8VRL - chains R and A of the 32 polymer chains in the assembly; structure by electron microscopy, 3.33 A resolution.

[Chain R]
Name: Large ribosomal subunit protein bL20
Organism: Mycolicibacterium smegmatis MC2 155
UniProt: A0QYU6 (RL20_MYCS2); residue numbers follow UniProt; this construct covers 1-129
Chain sequence (129 residues; row label = number of the first residue in the row):
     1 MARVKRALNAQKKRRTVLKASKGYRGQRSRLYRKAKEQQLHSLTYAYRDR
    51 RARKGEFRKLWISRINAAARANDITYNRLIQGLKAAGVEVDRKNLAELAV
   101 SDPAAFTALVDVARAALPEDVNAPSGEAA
Disordered / not traced: 1, 126-129

[Chain A]
Molecule: 23S ribosomal RNA
Organism: Mycolicibacterium smegmatis MC2 155
Sequence (3120 nucleotides; each row starts with the number of its first residue):
     1 UAAGUGUUUAAGGGCGCAUGGUGGAUGCCUUGGCACUGGGAGCCGAUGAA
    51 GGACGUAGGAGGCUGCGAUAAGCCUCGGGGAGCUGUCAACCGAGCGUUGA
   101 UCCGAGGAUGUCCGAAUGGGGAAACCCGGCACGAGUGAUGUCGUGUCACC
   151 AGGCGCUGAAUAUAUAGGCGUCUGGGGGGAACGCGGGGAAGUGAAACAUC
   201 UCAGUACCCGUAGGAAGAGAAAACAAAAUGUGAUUCCGUGAGUAGUGGCG
   251 AGCGAAAGCGGAGGAUGGCUAAACCGUAUGCAUGUGAUACCGGGUAGGGG
   301 UUGUGUGUGCGGGGUUGUGGGACCUAUCUUUCCGGCUCUACCUGGCUGGA
   351 GGGCAGUGAGAAAAUGUUGUGGUUAGCGGAAAUGGCUUGGGAUGGCCUGC
   401 CGUAGACGGUGAGAGCCCGGUACGUGAAAACCCGACGUCUGUCUUGAUGG
   451 UGUUCCCGAGUAGCAGCGGGCCCGUGGAAUCUGCUGUGAAUCUGCCGGGA
   501 CCACCCGGUAAGCCUGAAUACUUCCCAGUGACCGAUAGCGGAUUAGUACC
   551 GUGAGGGAAUGGUGAAAAGUACCCCGGGAGGGGAGUGAAAGAGUACCUGA
   601 AACCGUGCGCUUACAAUCCGUCAGAGCCCUCGACGUGUCGUGGGGUGAUG
   651 GCGUGCCUUUUGAAGAAUGAGCCUGCGAGUCAGGGACAUGUCGCGAGGUU
   701 AACCCGGGUGGGGUAGCCGCAGCGAAAGCGAGUCUGAAUAGGGCGUAUCC
   751 ACACAAGAGUGUGUGGUGUAGUGGUGUGUUCUGGACCCGAAGCGGAGUGA
   801 UCUACCCAUGGCCAGGGUGAAGCGCGGGUAAGACCGCGUGGAGGCCCGAA
   851 CCCACUUAGGUUGAAGACUGAGGGGAUGAGCUGUGGGUAGGGGUGAAAGG
   901 CCAAUCAAACUCCGUGAUAGCUGGUUCUCCCCGAAAUGCAUUUAGGUGCA
   951 GCGUCGCAUGUUUCUUGCCGGAGGUAGAGCUACUGGAUGGCCGAUGGGCC
  1001 CCACAGGGUUACUGACGUCAGCCAAACUCCGAAUGCCGGUAAGUCCAAGA
  1051 GUGCGGCAGUGAGACGGCGGGGGAUAAGCUCCGUGCGUCGAGAGGGAAAC
  1101 AGCCCAGAUCGCCGGCUAAGGCCCCUAAGCGUGUGCUAAGUGGAAAAGGA
  1151 UGUGCAGUCGCGAAGACAACCAGGAGGUUGGCUUAGAAGCAGCCACCCUU
  1201 GAAAGAGUGCGUAAUAGCUCACUGGUCAAGUGAUUGUGCGCCGAUAAUGU
  1251 AGCGGGGCUCAAGCACACCGCCGAAGCCGCGGCAGCCAACGUGUUGGCUG
  1301 GGUAGGGGAGCGUCCUGCAUCCGGUGAAGCCGCCGAGUGAUCGAGUGGUG
  1351 GAGGGUGUGGGAGUGAGAAUGCAGGCAUGAGUAGCGAUUAGGCAAGUGAG
  1401 AACCUUGCCCGCCGAAAGACCAAGGGUUCCUGGGCCAGGCCAGUCCGCCC
  1451 AGGGUGAGUCGGGACCUAAGGCGAGGCCGACAGGCGUAGUCGAUGGACAA
  1501 CGGGUUGAUAUUCCCGUACCCGUGUAUGUGCGUCCAUGAUGAAUCAGCGG
  1551 UACUAACCAUCCAAAACCACCGUGACCGCACCUUUCGGGGUGUGGCGUUG
  1601 GUGGGGCUGCAUGGGACCUUCGUUGGUAGUAGUCAAGCGAUGGGGUGACG
  1651 CAGGAAGGUAGCCGUACCGGUCAGUGGUAAUACCGGGGUAAGCCUGUAGG
  1701 GAGUCAGAUAGGUAAAUCCGUCUGGCAUAUAUCCUGAGAGGUGAUGCAUA
  1751 GCCGAGUGAGGCGAAUUCGGUGAUCCUAUGCUGCCGAGAAAAGCCUCUAG
  1801 CGAGGACAUACACGGCCCGUACCCCAAACCAACACAGGUGGUCAGGUAGA
  1851 GAAUACUAAGGCGUACGAGUGAACUAUGGUUAAGGAACUCGGCAAAAUGC
  1901 CCCCGUAACUUCGGGAGAAGGGGGACCCACAUGGCGUGUAAGCCUUUACG
  1951 GCCCAAGCGUGAGUGGGUGGCACAAACCAGUGAGAAGCGACUGUUUACUA
  2001 AAAACACAGGUCCGUGCGAAGUCGCAAGACGAUGUAUACGGACUGACGCC
  2051 UGCCCGGUGCUGGAAGGUUAAGAGGACCCGUUAACUCCCUUUGGGGGUGA
  2101 AGCGGAGAAUUUAAGCCCCAGUAAACGGCGGUGGUAACUAUAACCAUCCU
  2151 AAGGUAGCGAAAUUCCUUGUCGGGUAAGUUCCGACCUGCACGAAUGGCGU
  2201 AACGACUUCUCAACUGUCUCAACCAUAGACUCGGCGAAAUUGCACUACGA
  2251 GUAAAGAUGCUCGUUACGCGCGGCAGGACGAAAAGACCCCGGGACCUUCA
  2301 CUACAACUUGGUAUUGGUGCUCGAUACGGUUUGUGUAGGAUAGGUGGGAG
  2351 ACUGUGAAGCUCACACGCCAGUGUGGGUGGAGUCGUUGUUGAAAUACCAC
  2401 UCUGAUCGUAUUGGGCCUCUAACCUCGGACCGUAUAUCCGGUUCAGGGAC
  2451 AGUGCCUGGUGGGUAGUUUAACUGGGGCGGUUGCCUCCUAAAAUGUAACG
  2501 GAGGCGCCCAAAGGUUCCCUCAACCUGGACGGCAAUCAGGUGUUGAGUGU
  2551 AAGUGCACAAGGGAGCUUGACUGCGAGACGGACAUGUCGAGCAGGGACGA
  2601 AAGUCGGGACUAGUGAUCCGGCACCUCUGAGUGGAAGGGGUGUCGCUCAA
  2651 CGGAUAAAAGGUACCCCGGGGAUAACAGGCUGAUCUUCCCCAAGAGUCCA
  2701 UAUCGACGGGAUGGUUUGGCACCUCGAUGUCGGCUCGUCGCAUCCUGGGG
  2751 CUGGAGCAGGUCCCAAGGGUUGGGCUGUUCGCCCAUUAAAGCGGCACGCG
  2801 AGCUGGGUUUAGAACGUCGUGAGACAGUUCGGUCUCUAUCCGCCGCGCGC
  2851 GUCAGAAGCUUGAGGAAACCUGUCCCUAGUACGAGAGGACCGGGACGGAC
  2901 GAACCUCUGGUAUACCAGUUGUCCCACCAGGGGCACGGCUGGAUAGCCAC
  2951 GUUCGGACAGGAUAACCGCUGAAAGCAUCUAAGCGGGAAACCUCUUCCAA
  3001 GACCAGGCUUCUCACCCUCUAGGAGGGAUAAGGCCCCCCGCAGACCACGG
  3051 GAUUGAUAGACCAGACCUGGAAGCCUAGUAAUAGGUGCAGGGAACUGGCA
  3101 CUAACCGGCCGAAAACUUAC
Disordered / not traced: 1
Ligand contacts: chloramphenicol (CLM): G2285, A2286, A2675, C2676, A2727, U2728, G2729, U2730

[Interface between chain R and chain A]
Contacting residue pairs (137; chain R residue first):
  Ala2(R) - C533(A)  hydrogen bond to the phosphate
  Ala2(R) - G1363(A)  phosphate contact
  Arg3(R) - C533(A)  phosphate contact
  Arg3(R) - G534(A)  salt bridge to the phosphate
  Arg3(R) - A537(A)  sugar contact
  Arg3(R) - G1363(A)  hydrogen bond to the sugar
  Val4(R) - C1314(A)  sugar contact
  Val4(R) - G1363(A)  sugar contact
  Val4(R) - U1364(A)  sugar contact
  Lys5(R) - G27(A)  phosphate contact
  Lys5(R) - G534(A)  salt bridge to the phosphate
  Lys5(R) - C676(A)  phosphate contact
  Arg6(R) - C676(A)  salt bridge to the phosphate
  Arg6(R) - G677(A)  salt bridge to the phosphate
  Arg6(R) - G1365(A)  sugar contact
  Arg6(R) - A1366(A)  salt bridge to the phosphate
  Ala7(R) - U26(A)  sugar contact
  Ala7(R) - G675(A)  phosphate contact
  Leu8(R) - U26(A)  sugar contact
  Leu8(R) - U1313(A)  phosphate contact
  Asn9(R) - G1312(A)  hydrogen bond to the sugar
  Asn9(R) - U1313(A)  sugar contact
  Asn9(R) - G1365(A)  base contact
  Ala10(R) - A1366(A)  phosphate contact
  Gln11(R) - U674(A)  phosphate contact
  Gln11(R) - G675(A)  hydrogen bond to the phosphate
  Lys12(R) - G1312(A)  sugar contact
  Lys12(R) - C1342(A)  salt bridge to the phosphate
  Lys13(R) - C927(A)  salt bridge to the phosphate
  Lys13(R) - A1366(A)  salt bridge to the phosphate
  Arg14(R) - U674(A)  salt bridge to the phosphate
  Arg14(R) - G675(A)  salt bridge to the phosphate
  Arg14(R) - G1367(A)  salt bridge to the phosphate
  Arg15(R) - C1330(A)  salt bridge to the phosphate
  Arg15(R) - C1331(A)  salt bridge to the phosphate
  Lys22(R) - G16(A)  phosphate contact
  Gly23(R) - C15(A)  phosphate contact
  Gly23(R) - G16(A)  hydrogen bond to the phosphate
  Tyr24(R) - C15(A)  sugar contact
  Tyr24(R) - G620(A)  phosphate contact
  Tyr24(R) - U621(A)  phosphate contact
  Arg25(R) - G14(A)  sugar contact
  Arg25(R) - C619(A)  sugar contact
  Arg25(R) - G620(A)  hydrogen bond to the phosphate
  Arg25(R) - C2245(A)  salt bridge to the phosphate
  Gly26(R) - C15(A)  hydrogen bond to the phosphate
  Gly26(R) - A2244(A)  phosphate contact
  Gln27(R) - C2243(A)  hydrogen bond to the phosphate
  Gln27(R) - A2244(A)  hydrogen bond to the phosphate
  Arg28(R) - C619(A)  hydrogen bond to the base
  Arg28(R) - C2243(A)  hydrogen bond to the sugar
  Arg30(R) - C15(A)  salt bridge to the phosphate
  Leu31(R) - A602(A)  phosphate contact
  Leu31(R) - C672(A)  sugar contact
  Arg33(R) - C672(A)  salt bridge to the phosphate
  Arg33(R) - C673(A)  phosphate contact
  Arg33(R) - G1367(A)  hydrogen bond to the sugar
  Lys34(R) - C672(A)  salt bridge to the phosphate
  Lys34(R) - G2242(A)  hydrogen bond to the sugar
  Lys36(R) - G1367(A)  hydrogen bond to the base
  Glu37(R) - G655(A)  base contact
  Glu37(R) - C656(A)  sugar contact
  Glu37(R) - G1367(A)  hydrogen bond to the base
  Gln38(R) - C619(A)  hydrogen bond to the phosphate
  Gln38(R) - G620(A)  hydrogen bond to the sugar
  His41(R) - G655(A)  hydrogen bond to the phosphate
  His41(R) - C656(A)  salt bridge to the phosphate
  Ser42(R) - G620(A)  sugar contact
  Ser42(R) - U621(A)  sugar contact
  Tyr45(R) - C619(A)  phosphate contact
  Tyr45(R) - G620(A)  base contact
  Tyr45(R) - U621(A)  hydrogen bond to the sugar
  Tyr45(R) - G653(A)  hydrogen bond to the sugar
  Ala46(R) - U621(A)  sugar contact
  Tyr47(R) - A1108(A)  sugar contact
  Tyr47(R) - C1110(A)  hydrogen bond to the phosphate
  Arg48(R) - G620(A)  base contact
  Arg48(R) - C652(A)  hydrogen bond to the sugar
  Arg48(R) - G653(A)  sugar contact
  Asp49(R) - U621(A)  hydrogen bond to the sugar
  Asp49(R) - C622(A)  sugar contact
  Asp49(R) - G651(A)  hydrogen bond to the base
  Arg50(R) - G1111(A)  salt bridge to the phosphate
  Arg50(R) - C1112(A)  phosphate contact
  Arg51(R) - C1110(A)  salt bridge to the phosphate
  Arg51(R) - G1111(A)  salt bridge to the phosphate
  Arg51(R) - A1275(A)  hydrogen bond to the sugar
  Arg53(R) - C622(A)  phosphate contact
  Arg53(R) - C1112(A)  salt bridge to the phosphate
  Arg53(R) - C1113(A)  salt bridge to the phosphate
  Lys54(R) - C1112(A)  salt bridge to the phosphate
  Lys54(R) - C1113(A)  salt bridge to the phosphate
  Glu56(R) - C622(A)  base contact
  Glu56(R) - A623(A)  sugar contact
  Phe57(R) - C1113(A)  sugar contact
  Arg58(R) - G1115(A)  salt bridge to the phosphate
  Arg58(R) - C1116(A)  salt bridge to the phosphate
  Arg58(R) - C1272(A)  phosphate contact
  Arg58(R) - G1273(A)  salt bridge to the phosphate
  Lys59(R) - A1127(A)  sugar contact
  Trp61(R) - C1113(A)  base contact
  Ile62(R) - A1127(A)  phosphate contact
  Ile62(R) - A1128(A)  phosphate contact
  Ile62(R) - C1272(A)  phosphate contact
  Ser63(R) - A1128(A)  phosphate contact
  Asn66(R) - A1128(A)  hydrogen bond to the phosphate
  Asn66(R) - G1129(A)  hydrogen bond to the phosphate
  Arg70(R) - G1129(A)  salt bridge to the phosphate
  Arg70(R) - C1130(A)  salt bridge to the phosphate
  Tyr76(R) - A1128(A)  sugar contact
  Tyr76(R) - C1271(A)  sugar contact
  Tyr76(R) - C1272(A)  hydrogen bond to the phosphate
  Asn77(R) - G1129(A)  phosphate contact
  Asn77(R) - G1270(A)  hydrogen bond to the sugar
  Asn77(R) - C1271(A)  sugar contact
  Arg78(R) - G1129(A)  base contact
  Arg78(R) - C1269(A)  hydrogen bond to the base
  Arg78(R) - G1270(A)  hydrogen bond to the sugar
  Ile80(R) - C1271(A)  sugar contact
  Gln81(R) - G1270(A)  sugar contact
  Lys84(R) - C1116(A)  phosphate contact
  Asp91(R) - G1114(A)  hydrogen bond to the sugar
  Asp91(R) - G1115(A)  phosphate contact
  Arg92(R) - G1115(A)  salt bridge to the phosphate
  Arg92(R) - C1116(A)  salt bridge to the phosphate
  Arg92(R) - C1272(A)  salt bridge to the phosphate
  Lys93(R) - C1113(A)  sugar contact
  Lys93(R) - G1114(A)  salt bridge to the phosphate
  Val121(R) - C1269(A)  hydrogen bond to the sugar
  Asn122(R) - G1131(A)  hydrogen bond to the base
  Asn122(R) - U1132(A)  hydrogen bond to the sugar
  Asn122(R) - C1268(A)  hydrogen bond to the sugar
  Asn122(R) - C1269(A)  sugar contact
  Ala123(R) - C1268(A)  sugar contact
  Ala123(R) - C1269(A)  sugar contact
  Pro124(R) - C1268(A)  phosphate contact
  Pro124(R) - C1269(A)  phosphate contact
Interface residues without a listed pair, chain R (66 interface residues in all): Thr16, Ser29, Tyr32, Thr75, Ser125
Interface residues without a listed pair, chain A (73 interface residues in all): G13, C17, C532, A535, C603, G650, A670, U1126, G1329, U1341, A1362

[Summary]
The interface between chain R and chain A involves 66 residues on one side and 73 on the other, with 36
hydrogen bonds and 34 salt bridges. Polar contacts include Arg28(R)-C619(A), Lys36(R)-G1367(A) and
Glu37(R)-G1367(A). Ligands of chain A: chloramphenicol.
Chain R is Large ribosomal subunit protein bL20 and chain A is 23S ribosomal RNA, both from Mycolicibacterium
smegmatis MC2 155; the structure, Structure of Mycobacterium smegmatis 50S ribosomal subunit bound to HflX and
chloramphenicol:50S-HflX-A-Clm, was determined by electron microscopy together with 8VIO, 8VK0, 8VK7, 8VKI,
8VKW, 8VPK, 8VR4 and 8VR8 from the same study.
